7U0H - chains 1 and N of the 49 polymer chains in the assembly; structure by electron microscopy, 2.76 A resolution.

[Chain 1]
Molecule: 25S rRNA
Organism: Saccharomyces cerevisiae BY4741
Sequence (3396 nucleotides; row label = number of the first residue in the row):
     1 GUUUGACCUCAAAUCAGGUAGGAGUACCCGCUGAACUUAAGCAUAUCAAU
    51 AAGCGGAGGAAAAGAAACCAACCGGGAUUGCCUUAGUAACGGCGAGUGAA
   101 GCGGCAAAAGCUCAAAUUUGAAAUCUGGUACCUUCGGUGCCCGAGUUGUA
   151 AUUUGGAGAGGGCAACUUUGGGGCCGUUCCUUGUCUAUGUUCCUUGGAAC
   201 AGGACGUCAUAGAGGGUGAGAAUCCCGUGUGGCGAGGAGUGCGGUUCUUU
   251 GUAAAGUGCCUUCGAAGAGUCGAGUUGUUUGGGAAUGCAGCUCUAAGUGG
   301 GUGGUAAAUUCCAUCUAAAGCUAAAUAUUGGCGAGAGACCGAUAGCGAAC
   351 AAGUACAGUGAUGGAAAGAUGAAAAGAACUUUGAAAAGAGAGUGAAAAAG
   401 UACGUGAAAUUGUUGAAAGGGAAGGGCAUUUGAUCAGACAUGGUGUUUUG
   451 UGCCCUCUGCUCCUUGUGGGUAGGGGAAUCUCGCAUUUCACUGGGCCAGC
   501 AUCAGUUUUGGUGGCAGGAUAAAUCCAUAGGAAUGUAGCUUGCCUCGGUA
   551 AGUAUUAUAGCCUGUGGGAAUACUGCCAGCUGGGACUGAGGACUGCGACG
   601 UAAGUCAAGGAUGCUGGCAUAAUGGUUAUAUGCCGCCCGUCUUGAAACAC
   651 GGACCAAGGAGUCUAACGUCUAUGCGAGUGUUUGGGUGUAAAACCCAUAC
   701 GCGUAAUGAAAGUGAACGUAGGUUGGGGCCUCGCAAGAGGUGCACAAUCG
   751 ACCGAUCCUGAUGUCUUCGGAUGGAUUUGAGUAAGAGCAUAGCUGUUGGG
   801 ACCCGAAAGAUGGUGAACUAUGCCUGAAUAGGGUGAAGCCAGAGGAAACU
   851 CUGGUGGAGGCUCGUAGCGGUUCUGACGUGCAAAUCGAUCGUCGAAUUUG
   901 GGUAUAGGGGCGAAAGACUAAUCGAACCAUCUAGUAGCUGGUUCCUGCCG
   951 AAGUUUCCCUCAGGAUAGCAGAAGCUCGUAUCAGUUUUAUGAGGUAAAGC
  1001 GAAUGAUUAGAGGUUCCGGGGUCGAAAUGACCUUGACCUAUUCUCAAACU
  1051 UUAAAUAUGUAAGAAGUCCUUGUUACUUAAUUGAACGUGGACAUUUGAAU
  1101 GAAGAGCUUUUAGUGGGCCAUUUUUGGUAAGCAGAACUGGCGAUGCGGGA
  1151 UGAACCGAACGUAGAGUUAAGGUGCCGGAAUACACGCUCAUCAGACACCA
  1201 CAAAAGGUGUUAGUUCAUCUAGACAGCCGGACGGUGGCCAUGGAAGUCGG
  1251 AAUCCGCUAAGGAGUGUGUAACAACUCACCGGCCGAAUGAACUAGCCCUG
  1301 AAAAUGGAUGGCGCUCAAGCGUGUUACCUAUACUCUACCGUCAGGGUUGA
  1351 UAUGAUGCCCUGACGAGUAGGCAGGCGUGGAGGUCAGUGACGAAGCCUAG
  1401 ACCGUAAGGUCGGGUCGAACGGCCUCUAGUGCAGAUCUUGGUGGUAGUAG
  1451 CAAAUAUUCAAAUGAGAACUUUGAAGACUGAAGUGGGGAAAGGUUCCACG
  1501 UCAACAGCAGUUGGACGUGGGUUAGUCGAUCCUAAGAGAUGGGGAAGCUC
  1551 CGUUUCAAAGGCCUGAUUUUAUGCAGGCCACCAUCGAAAGGGAAUCCGGU
  1601 UAAGAUUCCGGAACCUGGAUAUGGAUUCUUCACGGUAACGUAACUGAAUG
  1651 UGGAGACGUCGGCGCGAGCCCUGGGAGGAGUUAUCUUUUCUUCUUAACAG
  1701 CUUAUCACCCCGGAAUUGGUUUAUCCGGAGAUGGGGUCUUAUGGCUGGAA
  1751 GAGGCCAGCACCUUUGCUGGCUCCGGUGCGCUUGUGACGGCCCGUGAAAA
  1801 UCCACAGGAAGGAAUAGUUUUCAUGCCAGGUCGUACUGAUAACCGCAGCA
  1851 GGUCUCCAAGGUGAACAGCCUCUAGUUGAUAGAAUAAUGUAGAUAAGGGA
  1901 AGUCGGCAAAAUAGAUCCGUAACUUCGGGAUAAGGAUUGGCUCUAAGGGU
  1951 CGGGUAGUGAGGGCCUUGGUCAGACGCAGCGGGCGUGCUUGUGGACUGCU
  2001 UGGUGGGGCUUGCUCUGCUAGGCGGACUACUUGCGUGCCUUGUUGUAGAC
  2051 GGCCUUGGUAGGUCUCUUGUAGACCGUCGCUUGCUACAAUUAACGAUCAA
  2101 CUUAGAACUGGUACGGACAAGGGGAAUCUGACUGUCUAAUUAAAACAUAG
  2151 CAUUGCGAUGGUCAGAAAGUGAUGUUGACGCAAUGUGAUUUCUGCCCAGU
  2201 GCUCUGAAUGUCAAAGUGAAGAAAUUCAACCAAGCGCGGGUAAACGGCGG
  2251 GAGUAACUAUGACUCUCUUAAGGUAGCCAAAUGCCUCGUCAUCUAAUUAG
  2301 UGACGCGCAUGAAUGGAUUAACGAGAUUCCCACUGUCCCUAUCUACUAUC
  2351 UAGCGAAACCACAGCCAAGGGAACGGGCUUGGCAGAAUCAGCGGGGAAAG
  2401 AAGACCCUGUUGAGCUUGACUCUAGUUUGACAUUGUGAAGAGACAUAGAG
  2451 GGUGUAGAAUAAGUGGGAGCUUCGGCGCCAGUGAAAUACCACUACCUUUA
  2501 UAGUUUCUUUACUUAUUCAAUGAAGCGGAGCUGGAAUUCAUUUUCCACGU
  2551 UCUAGCAUUCAAGGUCCCAUUCGGGGCUGAUCCGGGUUGAAGACAUUGUC
  2601 AGGUGGGGAGUUUGGCUGGGGCGGCACAUCUGUUAAACGAUAACGCAGAU
  2651 GUCCUAAGGGGGGCUCAUGGAGAACAGAAAUCUCCAGUAGAACAAAAGGG
  2701 UAAAAGCCCCCUUGAUUUUGAUUUUCAGUGUGAAUACAAACCAUGAAAGU
  2751 GUGGCCUAUCGAUCCUUUAGUCCCUCGGAAUUUGAGGCUAGAGGUGCCAG
  2801 AAAAGUUACCACAGGGAUAACUGGCUUGUGGCAGUCAAGCGUUCAUAGCG
  2851 ACAUUGCUUUUUGAUUCUUCGAUGUCGGCUCUUCCUAUCAUACCGAAGCA
  2901 GAAUUCGGUAAGCGUUGGAUUGUUCACCCACUAAUAGGGAACGUGAGCUG
  2951 GGUUUAGACCGUCGUGAGACAGGUUAGUUUUACCCUACUGAUGAAUGUUA
  3001 CCGCAAUAGUAAUUGAACUUAGUACGAGAGGAACAGUUCAUUCGGAUAAU
  3051 UGGUUUUUGCGGCUGUCUGAUCAGGCAUUGCCGCGAAGCUACCAUCCGCU
  3101 GGAUUAUGGCUGAACGCCUCUAAGUCAGAAUCCAUGCUAGAACGCGGUGA
  3151 UUUCUUUGCUCCACACAAUAUAGAUGGAUACGAAUAAGGCGUCCUUGUGG
  3201 CGUCGCUGAACCAUAGCAGGCUAGCAACGGUGCACUUGGCGGAAAGGCCU
  3251 UGGGUGCUUGCUGGCGAAUUGCAAUGUCAUUUUGCGUGGGGAUAAAUCAU
  3301 UUGUAUACGACUUAGAUGUACAACGGGGUAUUGUAAGCAGUAGAGUAGCC
  3351 UUGUUGUUACGAUCUGCUGAGAUUAAGCCUUUGUUGUCUGAUUUGU
Unresolved in the structure: 1004-1046, 1063-1097, 1350-1353, 1977-2045, 2060-2075, 2193-2315, 2397-2404, 2418-2766, 2792-2802, 2867-2870, 2942-2946, 2951-2956, 2981

[Chain N]
Name: 60S ribosomal protein L15-A
Organism: Saccharomyces cerevisiae BY4741
UniProt: P05748 (RL15A_YEAST); numbering as in UniProt (aligned over 1-204)
Amino-acid sequence (204 residues; each row starts with the number of its first residue):
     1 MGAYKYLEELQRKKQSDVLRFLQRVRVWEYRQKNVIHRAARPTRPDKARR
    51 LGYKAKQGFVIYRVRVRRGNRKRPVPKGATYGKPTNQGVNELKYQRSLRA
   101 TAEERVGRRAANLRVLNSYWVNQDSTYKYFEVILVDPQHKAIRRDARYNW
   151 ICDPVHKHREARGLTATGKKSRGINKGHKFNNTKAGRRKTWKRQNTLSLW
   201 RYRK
Unresolved in the structure: 1, 76-91

[How chain 1 and chain N interact]
Contacting residue pairs (193; chain 1 residue first):
  U9(1) with Ala-40(N), phosphate contact; Arg-41(N), salt bridge to the phosphate
  C10(1) with Arg-38(N), phosphate contact; Ala-40(N), phosphate contact
  G18(1) with Asn-112(N), base contact; Gln-138(N), sugar contact
  U19(1) with Asn-112(N), sugar contact; Gln-138(N), sugar contact
  A20(1) with Ala-111(N), sugar contact
  C29(1) with Arg-162(N), hydrogen bond to the sugar; Arg-172(N), hydrogen bond to the phosphate
  G30(1) with Ala-161(N), sugar contact; Arg-162(N), sugar contact; Arg-172(N), salt bridge to the phosphate; Arg-188(N), salt bridge to the phosphate
  C31(1) with Arg-96(N), phosphate contact; Lys-184(N), salt bridge to the phosphate
  U32(1) with Gln-95(N), hydrogen bond to the phosphate; Arg-96(N), phosphate contact; Lys-184(N), hydrogen bond to the base
  G33(1) with Lys-93(N), phosphate contact; Gln-95(N), hydrogen bond to the phosphate; Lys-184(N), base contact
  C47(1) with Trp-191(N), phosphate contact
  A48(1) with Trp-191(N), phosphate contact
  A49(1) with Thr-183(N), base contact; Lys-184(N), base contact; Arg-187(N), base contact; Trp-191(N), phosphate contact
  U50(1) with Arg-188(N), salt bridge to the phosphate
  G55(1) with Ala-161(N), hydrogen bond to the base; Arg-162(N), base contact
  G56(1) with Lys-157(N), hydrogen bond to the sugar; His-158(N), phosphate contact; Ala-161(N), sugar contact; Arg-162(N), hydrogen bond to the sugar
  A57(1) with Pro-154(N), phosphate contact; Val-155(N), sugar contact; Lys-157(N), phosphate contact; His-158(N), phosphate contact
  G58(1) with Pro-154(N), phosphate contact; Lys-157(N), salt bridge to the phosphate
  A61(1) with Val-155(N), sugar contact
  A62(1) with Val-155(N), phosphate contact; Arg-162(N), salt bridge to the phosphate; Leu-164(N), phosphate contact; Arg-172(N), hydrogen bond to the phosphate
  A63(1) with Lys-169(N), salt bridge to the phosphate; Arg-172(N), salt bridge to the phosphate; Ile-174(N), phosphate contact
  G64(1) with Lys-169(N), salt bridge to the phosphate; Ile-174(N), phosphate contact
  A65(1) with Lys-176(N), salt bridge to the phosphate
  A66(1) with Lys-176(N), hydrogen bond to the base
  C68(1) with Lys-176(N), sugar contact; Gly-177(N), phosphate contact
  C69(1) with Gly-177(N), phosphate contact; His-178(N), salt bridge to the phosphate
  A77(1) with Lys-176(N), hydrogen bond to the sugar
  U78(1) with Lys-176(N), sugar contact
  C81(1) with Trp-200(N), sugar contact
  C82(1) with Ser-198(N), hydrogen bond to the phosphate; Trp-200(N), hydrogen bond to the phosphate; Lys-204(N), phosphate contact
  G98(1) with Gln-194(N), phosphate contact
  A99(1) with Gln-194(N), phosphate contact
  A100(1) with Arg-193(N), salt bridge to the phosphate
  U112(1) with Arg-147(N), phosphate contact
  C113(1) with Arg-147(N), salt bridge to the phosphate
  A114(1) with Tyr-4(N), sugar contact; Arg-49(N), sugar contact; Arg-50(N), sugar contact; Lys-54(N), salt bridge to the phosphate
  A115(1) with Tyr-4(N), sugar contact; Arg-49(N), salt bridge to the phosphate
  A116(1) with Gly-2(N), hydrogen bond to the phosphate
  U117(1) with Gly-2(N), hydrogen bond to the phosphate
  C125(1) with Ala-141(N), sugar contact
  U126(1) with Gln-57(N), sugar contact; His-139(N), hydrogen bond to the sugar; Lys-140(N), phosphate contact; Ala-141(N), sugar contact; Arg-144(N), salt bridge to the phosphate
  G127(1) with Lys-140(N), phosphate contact; Arg-144(N), salt bridge to the phosphate
  A144(1) with Gln-57(N), hydrogen bond to the sugar
  G145(1) with Ala-55(N), sugar contact
  U147(1) with Arg-41(N), hydrogen bond to the sugar
  G148(1) with Arg-49(N), sugar contact; Ala-55(N), sugar contact
  U149(1) with Arg-49(N), salt bridge to the phosphate; Lys-54(N), salt bridge to the phosphate; Ala-55(N), hydrogen bond to the phosphate; Lys-56(N), phosphate contact
  A150(1) with Lys-54(N), salt bridge to the phosphate; Lys-56(N), salt bridge to the phosphate
  A151(1) with Arg-147(N), salt bridge to the phosphate
  A265(1) with Lys-5(N), sugar contact
  A266(1) with Lys-5(N), salt bridge to the phosphate
  G267(1) with Tyr-4(N), sugar contact; Glu-8(N), sugar contact; Arg-50(N), hydrogen bond to the base
  A268(1) with Glu-8(N), phosphate contact; Arg-12(N), salt bridge to the phosphate; Lys-14(N), hydrogen bond to the sugar; Lys-47(N), salt bridge to the phosphate; Arg-50(N), salt bridge to the phosphate
  G269(1) with Lys-14(N), salt bridge to the phosphate; Gln-15(N), hydrogen bond to the base; Arg-44(N), salt bridge to the phosphate; Lys-47(N), salt bridge to the phosphate; Trp-120(N), sugar contact; Gln-123(N), sugar contact
  U270(1) with Trp-120(N), phosphate contact
  C271(1) with Lys-170(N), phosphate contact
  G277(1) with Leu-92(N), sugar contact; Lys-93(N), sugar contact; Tyr-94(N), hydrogen bond to the base
  U278(1) with Lys-93(N), sugar contact
  U280(1) with Arg-187(N), hydrogen bond to the phosphate
  G281(1) with Arg-187(N), salt bridge to the phosphate
  U286(1) with Lys-179(N), phosphate contact; Asn-182(N), hydrogen bond to the sugar
  G287(1) with Lys-179(N), salt bridge to the phosphate; Phe-180(N), phosphate contact; Asn-182(N), hydrogen bond to the sugar
  C288(1) with Lys-170(N), salt bridge to the phosphate; Ser-171(N), phosphate contact
  A289(1) with Tyr-94(N), base contact; Gln-95(N), sugar contact; Arg-96(N), hydrogen bond to the sugar; Ser-97(N), phosphate contact; Lys-170(N), salt bridge to the phosphate; Ser-171(N), hydrogen bond to the phosphate
  G290(1) with Gly-69(N), hydrogen bond to the phosphate; Tyr-94(N), sugar contact; Ser-97(N), phosphate contact; Leu-98(N), hydrogen bond to the phosphate
  C291(1) with Arg-68(N), salt bridge to the phosphate; Gly-69(N), phosphate contact; Asn-70(N), sugar contact; Leu-98(N), phosphate contact; Lys-128(N), phosphate contact
  U292(1) with Arg-68(N), salt bridge to the phosphate
  U294(1) with Gln-15(N), hydrogen bond to the phosphate
  A296(1) with Lys-13(N), salt bridge to the phosphate
  G297(1) with Arg-12(N), hydrogen bond to the base
  U302(1) with Lys-179(N), salt bridge to the phosphate
  G303(1) with His-178(N), salt bridge to the phosphate; Lys-179(N), phosphate contact
  G304(1) with His-178(N), base contact
  A319(1) with Lys-47(N), salt bridge to the phosphate; Leu-51(N), sugar contact; Arg-99(N), salt bridge to the phosphate; Asn-117(N), hydrogen bond to the sugar; Ala-166(N), phosphate contact
  G320(1) with Trp-150(N), sugar contact; Arg-159(N), phosphate contact; Ala-166(N), hydrogen bond to the phosphate
  C321(1) with Trp-150(N), sugar contact; His-156(N), phosphate contact; Arg-159(N), salt bridge to the phosphate
  U322(1) with His-156(N), salt bridge to the phosphate
  U664(1) with Arg-203(N), hydrogen bond to the phosphate
  A665(1) with Leu-199(N), sugar contact; Arg-203(N), salt bridge to the phosphate
  A666(1) with Lys-204(N), phosphate contact
  U682(1) with Tyr-202(N), stacking on the base
  U683(1) with Trp-200(N), phosphate contact; Lys-204(N), salt bridge to the phosphate
  A691(1) with Arg-201(N), phosphate contact
  A692(1) with Arg-201(N), salt bridge to the phosphate
  G1542(1) with Asn-34(N), hydrogen bond to the phosphate
  G1543(1) with Asn-34(N), phosphate contact; Val-35(N), hydrogen bond to the phosphate
  G1544(1) with Val-35(N), phosphate contact; Arg-67(N), salt bridge to the phosphate; Arg-73(N), hydrogen bond to the sugar; Val-75(N), sugar contact; Tyr-127(N), hydrogen bond to the phosphate
  A1545(1) with Arg-67(N), phosphate contact; Lys-72(N), phosphate contact; Arg-73(N), hydrogen bond to the phosphate; Arg-105(N), hydrogen bond to the base
  A1546(1) with Lys-72(N), phosphate contact; Arg-96(N), hydrogen bond to the sugar; Glu-104(N), sugar contact
  G1547(1) with Arg-105(N), salt bridge to the phosphate; Arg-108(N), salt bridge to the phosphate
  C1550(1) with Val-75(N), sugar contact
  A2166(1) with Pro-74(N), base contact
  A2167(1) with Pro-74(N), base contact
  G2169(1) with Arg-73(N), hydrogen bond to the sugar
Other interface residues (no listed pair), chain 1 (102 interface residues in all): C8, U83, G143, U279, A318, G684, A693, A2168
Other interface residues (no listed pair), chain N (100 interface residues in all): Gln-11, Lys-33, Pro-45, Arg-65, Thr-101, Asp-145, Gly-163, Thr-165, Ala-185, Leu-197

[Overview]
102 residues of chain 1 and 100 residues of chain N are in contact; the contacts include 43 hydrogen bonds, 49
salt bridges and 1 aromatic stacking contact. Polar pairs include U32(1)/Lys-184(N), G55(1)/Ala-161(N) and
A66(1)/Lys-176(N).
Chain 1 is 25S rRNA and chain N is 60S ribosomal protein L15-A, both from Saccharomyces cerevisiae BY4741; the
structure, State NE1 nucleolar 60S ribosome biogenesis intermediate - Overall model, was determined by
electron microscopy together with 7NAD and 7R72 from the same study.
